PDB entry 6S31 | X-ray diffraction, 1.63 A resolution | chain A

# Chain A
Name: NADPH2 dehydrogenase-like protein
Organism: Galdieria sulphuraria
Reference sequence: M2XAQ9 (M2XAQ9_GALSU); residues 1-380 here = UniProt positions 1-380
Chain sequence (400 residues; numbered -19 to 380; the number before each row is that of its first residue; numbers below 1 keep their minus sign (Met-19 is residue -19)):
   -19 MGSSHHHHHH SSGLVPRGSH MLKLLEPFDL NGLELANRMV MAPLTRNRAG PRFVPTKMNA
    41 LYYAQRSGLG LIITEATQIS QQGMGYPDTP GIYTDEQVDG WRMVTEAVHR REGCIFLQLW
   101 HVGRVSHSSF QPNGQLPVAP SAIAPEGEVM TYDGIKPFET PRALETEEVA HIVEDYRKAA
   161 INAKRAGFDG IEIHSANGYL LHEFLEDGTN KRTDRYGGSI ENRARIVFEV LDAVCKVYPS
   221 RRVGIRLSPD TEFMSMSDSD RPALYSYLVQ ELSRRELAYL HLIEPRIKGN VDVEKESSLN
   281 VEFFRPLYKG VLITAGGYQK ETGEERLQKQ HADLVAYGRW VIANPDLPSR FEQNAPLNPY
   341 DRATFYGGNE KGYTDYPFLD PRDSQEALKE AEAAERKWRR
Unresolved in the structure: -19 to 0, 380
Sequence notes: initiating methionine (-19); expression tag (-18 to 0); engineered mutation Ala204 (Thr in M2XAQ9)
Ligand contacts:
  - FMN (flavin mononucleotide): Ala22, Pro23, Leu24, Thr25, Glu55, Ala56, Gln98, His174, Asn177, Arg226, Ile263, Ile267, Gly269, Asn270, Gly296, Gly297, Tyr298, Ala316, Tyr317, Gly318, Arg319, Ile322, Arg342, Phe345, Tyr346
  - P-hydroxybenzaldehyde (HBA), molecule 1: Thr25, Tyr66, Trp100, His174, Asn177, Tyr179, Phe233, Gly269, Asn270, Tyr346
  - P-hydroxybenzaldehyde (HBA), molecule 2: Asn27, Pro67, Asp68, Tyr346, Gly347, Gly348
  - P-hydroxybenzaldehyde (HBA), molecule 3: Asp75, Glu76, Asp79
What the authors report for this chain:
  - binding site for P-hydroxybenzaldehyde: Pro67, His174, Asn177, Asn270, Tyr346

# Summary
Bound to chain A: 3 copies of P-hydroxybenzaldehyde and flavin mononucleotide. The paper reports a binding
site for P-hydroxybenzaldehyde at Pro67, His174 and Asn177 among others.
Chain A is NADPH2 dehydrogenase-like protein (Galdieria sulphuraria); the structure, Crystal structure of
ene-reductase GsOYE from Galdieria sulphuraria in complex with 4-Hydroxybenzaldehyde, was determined by X-ray
diffraction (same publication as 6S0G, 6S23 and 6S32).
